8HK3 - chains A and C of the 5 polymer chains in the assembly; structure by electron microscopy, 3.20 A resolution.

[Chain A]
Molecule: Guanine nucleotide-binding protein G(i) subunit alpha-1
Organism: Homo sapiens
Reference sequence: P63096 (GNAI1_HUMAN); numbering as in UniProt (aligned over 2-354)
Sequence (353 residues; each row starts with the number of its first residue):
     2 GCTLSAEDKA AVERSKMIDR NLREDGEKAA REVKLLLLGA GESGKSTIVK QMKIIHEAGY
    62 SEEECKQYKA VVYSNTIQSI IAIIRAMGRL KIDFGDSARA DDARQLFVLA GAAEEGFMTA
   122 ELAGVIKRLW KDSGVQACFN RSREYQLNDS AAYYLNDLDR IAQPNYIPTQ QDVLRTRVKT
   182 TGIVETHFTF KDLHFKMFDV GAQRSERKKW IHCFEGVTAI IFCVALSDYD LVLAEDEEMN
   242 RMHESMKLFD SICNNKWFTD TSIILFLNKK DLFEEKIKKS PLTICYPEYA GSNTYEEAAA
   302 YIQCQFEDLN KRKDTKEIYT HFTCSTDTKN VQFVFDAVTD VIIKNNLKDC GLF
Unresolved in the structure: 2-4, 55-181
Differences from the reference sequence: engineered mutation Ala203 (Gly in P63096), Ser326 (Ala in P63096)
UniProt features mapped onto this chain:
  - region: Lys35 to Thr48 (G1 motif), Asp173 to Thr181 (G2 motif), Phe196 to Gly202, Gln204, Arg205 (G3 motif), Ile265 to Asp272 (G4 motif), Thr324, Cys325, Thr327 to Thr329 (G5 motif)
  - binding site (GTP): Glu43 to Thr48, Ser151, Leu175 to Thr181, Asp200 to Gly202, Gln204, Asn269 to Asp272
  - binding site (Mg(2+)): Ser47, Thr181
  - modified residue: Arg178 (ADP-ribosylarginine), Gln204 (Deamidated glutamine), Cys351 (ADP-ribosylcysteine)
  - lipidation: Gly2 (N-myristoyl glycine), Cys3 (S-palmitoyl cysteine)

[Chain C]
Molecule: C3a anaphylatoxin chemotactic receptor
Organism: Homo sapiens
Reference sequence: Q16581 (C3AR_HUMAN); residue numbers follow UniProt; this construct covers 1-476
Sequence (476 residues; numbered 1 to 476; the number before each row is that of its first residue):
     1 MASFSAETNS TDLLSQPWNE PPVILSMVIL SLTFLLGLPG NGLVLWVAGL KMQRTVNTIW
    61 FLHLTLADLL CCLSLPFSLA HLALQGQWPY GRFLCKLIPS IIVLNMFASV FLLTAISLDR
   121 CLVVFKPIWC QNHRNVGMAC SICGCIWVVA FVMCIPVFVY REIFTTDNHN RCGYKFGLSS
   181 SLDYPDFYGD PLENRSLENI VQPPGEMNDR LDPSSFQTND HPWTVPTVFQ PQTFQRPSAD
   241 SLPRGSARLT SQNLYSNVFK PADVVSPKIP SGFPIEDHET SPLDNSDAFL STHLKLFPSA
   301 SSNSFYESEL PQGFQDYYNL GQFTDDDQVP TPLVAITITR LVVGFLLPSV IMIACYSFIV
   361 FRMQRGRFAK SQSKTFRVAV VVVAVFLVCW TPYHIFGVLS LLTDPETPLG KTLMSWDHVC
   421 IALASANSCF NPFLYALLGK DFRKKARQSI QGILEAAFSE ELTRSTHCPS NNVISE
Unresolved in the structure: 1-17, 177-329, 455-476
UniProt features mapped onto this chain:
  - modified residue: Tyr174 (Sulfotyrosine), Tyr184 (Sulfotyrosine), Tyr318 (Sulfotyrosine), Ser459 (Phosphoserine), Thr463 (Phosphothreonine)
  - glycosylation: Asn9 (N-linked (GlcNAc...) asparagine), Asn194 (N-linked (GlcNAc...) asparagine), Ser266 (O-linked (GalNAc...) serine)
Disulfides: Cys95-Cys172
From the paper describing this entry:
  - contacts within the chain: Arg340-Tyr393 (hydrogen bond)
  - conformationally variable residues (side-chain flip): Arg340
  - mutagenesis - R161A (>100-fold), Y174A, R340A, Y393A, D417A, H418A: decreased signaling

[Chain A / chain C interface]
Residue-residue contacts (34; chain A residue first):
  Arg32(A) - Gln131(C)
  Arg32(A) - Asn132(C)  hydrogen bond (side chain-backbone)
  Lys192(A) - Ile128(C)
  Asp193(A) - Asn132(C)  hydrogen bond (backbone-side chain)
  Leu194(A) - Ile128(C)  hydrophobic
  Lys314(A) - Lys370(C)  hydrogen bond (backbone-side chain)
  Asp315(A) - Lys370(C)  hydrogen bond (backbone-side chain)
  Tyr320(A) - Phe368(C)  hydrophobic
  Phe334(A) - Arg367(C)
  Phe334(A) - Phe368(C)  hydrophobic
  Phe336(A) - Ile128(C)  hydrophobic
  Asp337(A) - Arg367(C)  salt bridge
  Thr340(A) - Pro127(C)
  Thr340(A) - Ile128(C)
  Ile343(A) - Gln131(C)
  Ile344(A) - Pro127(C)  hydrophobic
  Ile344(A) - Met363(C)  hydrophobic
  Lys345(A) - Phe368(C)
  Asn347(A) - Val123(C)
  Asn347(A) - Arg134(C)  hydrogen bond
  Leu348(A) - Val124(C)  hydrophobic
  Leu348(A) - Met363(C)  hydrophobic
  Lys349(A) - Lys440(C)  hydrogen bond (backbone-side chain)
  Asp350(A) - Asn57(C)  hydrogen bond
  Cys351(A) - Asn57(C)  hydrogen bond
  Cys351(A) - Tyr435(C)
  Gly352(A) - Lys374(C)
  Gly352(A) - Leu438(C)
  Gly352(A) - Lys440(C)
  Leu353(A) - Arg120(C)
  Leu353(A) - Thr375(C)  hydrogen bond (backbone-side chain)
  Phe354(A) - Gln372(C)
  Phe354(A) - Thr375(C)
  Phe354(A) - Lys440(C)  hydrogen bond (backbone-side chain)
Also at the interface, not in a pair above, chain A (25 interface residues in all): Ala31, Glu318, Asp341
Also at the interface, not in a pair above, chain C (22 interface residues in all): Tyr356, Val378, Gly439

[Overview]
25 residues of chain A and 22 residues of chain C are in contact; the contacts include 10 hydrogen bonds and 1
salt bridge. Polar pairs include Asp337(A)-Arg367(C), Arg32(A)-Asn132(C) and Asp193(A)-Asn132(C). The paper
reports that R161A, Y174A and R340A of chain C, among others, reduce signaling; conformational variability at
Arg340(C); 6 substitutions were tested in all.
Here chain A is Guanine nucleotide-binding protein G(i) subunit alpha-1 and chain C is C3a anaphylatoxin
chemotactic receptor, both from Homo sapiens. Entry 8HK3 (C3aR-Gi-apo protein complex) was determined by
electron microscopy together with 8HK2 and 8HK5 from the same study.
